PDB entry 1PA0 | X-ray diffraction, 2.20 A resolution | chains A and B

Chain A (and B):
Protein: Myotoxic phospholipase A2-like
Organism: Bothrops neuwiedi pauloensis
Notes: EC 3.1.1.4; chain B of this document is another copy of the same molecule, construct and numbering; everything in this record applies to it too
UniProt: Q9IAT9 (PA2H_BOTNE); residues 1-121 here correspond to UniProt positions 17-137 (UniProt number = residue number + 16)
Amino-acid sequence (121 residues; each row starts with the number of its first residue; note: 12 numbers in that range are skipped by the numbering (no residue carries them; nothing is unmodelled there)):
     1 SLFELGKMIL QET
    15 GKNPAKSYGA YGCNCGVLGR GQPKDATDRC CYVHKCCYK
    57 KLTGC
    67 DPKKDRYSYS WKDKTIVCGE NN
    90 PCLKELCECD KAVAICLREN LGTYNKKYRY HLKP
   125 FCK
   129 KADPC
Disulfide bonds: Cys27-Cys126, Cys29-Cys45, Cys44-Cys105, Cys50-Cys133, Cys51-Cys98, Cys61-Cys91, Cys84-Cys96
Swiss-Prot annotation at these positions:
  - site: Leu95 (Hydrophobic membrane-disruption site (MDiS))

How chain A and chain B interact:
Pairs across the interface (19):
  Lys7(A) with Leu10(B); Gly15(B)
  Leu10(A) with Lys7(B); Leu10(B), hydrophobic
  Gln11(A) with Trp77(B), hydrogen bond (backbone-side chain)
  Glu12(A) with Trp77(B); Lys80(B), salt bridge
  Thr13(A) with Trp77(B)
  Gly15(A) with Lys7(B), hydrogen bond (backbone-side chain); Gln11(B); Trp77(B)
  Trp77(A) with Gln11(B), hydrogen bond (side chain-backbone); Glu12(B); Thr13(B); Gly15(B); Lys80(B)
  Lys80(A) with Glu12(B), salt bridge; Lys80(B), hydrogen bond (backbone-side chain); Arg107(B)
Other interface residues (no listed pair), chain A (11 interface residues in all): Lys16, Thr81, Arg107
Other interface residues (no listed pair), chain B (11 interface residues in all): Asp79, Thr81

Overview:
The chain A/chain B interface involves 11 residues from each chain, with 4 hydrogen bonds and 2 salt bridges.
Polar contacts include Glu12(A)-Lys80(B), Gln11(A)-Trp77(B) and Gly15(A)-Lys7(B).
Both chains are Myotoxic phospholipase A2-like (Bothrops neuwiedi pauloensis). Entry 1PA0 (Crystal structure
of bnsp-7, a LYS49-phospholipase A2) was determined by X-ray diffraction together with 1PC9 from the same
study.
